4FNM - chain A; structure by X-ray diffraction, 1.80 A resolution.

Chain A:
Molecule: E3 alpha-esterase-7 carboxylesterase
Organism: Lucilia cuprina
UniProt: Q25252 (Q25252_LUCCU); residue numbers follow UniProt; this construct covers 2-570
Amino-acid sequence (569 residues; row label = number of the first residue in the row):
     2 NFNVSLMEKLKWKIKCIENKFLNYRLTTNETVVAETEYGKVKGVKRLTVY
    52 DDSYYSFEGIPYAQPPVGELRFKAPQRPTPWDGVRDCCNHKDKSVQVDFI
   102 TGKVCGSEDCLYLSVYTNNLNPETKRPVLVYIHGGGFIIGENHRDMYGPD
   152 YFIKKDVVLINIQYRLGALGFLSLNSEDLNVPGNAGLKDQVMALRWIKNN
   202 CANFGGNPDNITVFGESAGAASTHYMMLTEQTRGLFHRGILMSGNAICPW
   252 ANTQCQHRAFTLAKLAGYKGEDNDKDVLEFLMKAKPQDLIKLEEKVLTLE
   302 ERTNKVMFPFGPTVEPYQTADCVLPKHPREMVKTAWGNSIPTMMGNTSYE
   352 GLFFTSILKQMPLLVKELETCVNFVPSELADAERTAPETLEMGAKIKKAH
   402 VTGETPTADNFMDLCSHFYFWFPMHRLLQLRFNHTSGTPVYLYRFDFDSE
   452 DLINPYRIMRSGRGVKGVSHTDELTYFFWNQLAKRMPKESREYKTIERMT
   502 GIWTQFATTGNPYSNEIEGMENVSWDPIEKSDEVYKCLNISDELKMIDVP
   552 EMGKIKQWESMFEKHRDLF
Covalently attached groups: diethyl hydrogen phosphate (DPF) linked to Ser218
Sequence notes: engineered mutation Leu364 (Met in Q25252), Phe419 (Ile in Q25252), Thr472 (Ala in Q25252), Thr505 (Ile in Q25252), Glu530 (Lys in Q25252), Gly554 (Asp in Q25252)
Ligand contacts: diethyl hydrogen phosphate (DPF): Gly135, Gly136, Gly137, Glu217, Ala219, Trp251, Met308, Phe354, Phe421, Tyr457, His471, Thr472
Reported in the primary citation:
  - binding site for diethyl hydrogen phosphate: His471
  - catalytic residues: His471
  - mutagenesis - M364L/I419F/A472T/I505T/K530E/D554G: increased stability

Summary:
Diethyl hydrogen phosphate is covalently linked to Ser218. The paper reports the catalytic residue His471;
M364L/I419F/A472T/I505T/K530E/D554G increase stability.
Chain A is E3 alpha-esterase-7 carboxylesterase (Lucilia cuprina); the structure, The alpha-esterase-7
carboxylesterase, E3, from the blowfly Lucilia cuprina, was determined by X-ray diffraction (same publication
as 4FNG).
